6G1N - chains A and C of the 4 polymer chains in the assembly; structure by X-ray diffraction, 1.85 A resolution.

# Chain A (and C)
Name: antitoxin HicB
Organism: Burkholderia pseudomallei
Notes: chain C of this document is another copy of the same molecule, construct and numbering; everything in this record applies to it too
Reference sequence: Q63NA5 (Q63NA5_BURPS); residues 2-135 here correspond to UniProt positions 1-134 (UniProt number = residue number - 1)
Amino-acid sequence (142 residues; each row starts with the number of its first residue):
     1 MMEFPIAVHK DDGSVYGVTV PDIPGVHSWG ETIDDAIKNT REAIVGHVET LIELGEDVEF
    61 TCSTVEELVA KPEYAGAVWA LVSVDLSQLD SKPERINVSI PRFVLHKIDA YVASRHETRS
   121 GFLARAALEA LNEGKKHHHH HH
Disordered / not traced: 133-142 (chain C: 136-142)
Sequence notes: initiating methionine (1); expression tag (136-142)
Reported in the primary citation:
  - self-association interface (contacts with another copy of this molecule); pairs are residue here / residue on that copy: L86-P101, L89-F103, L86, L89, P101, F103, H116, H116
  - mutagenesis - R95A, R95E, N97A, S99A: abolished binding to S1-2 DNA
  - mutagenesis - R95A, R95E, N97A, N97Q, S99A, S99T: unchanged binding to HicA

# How chain A and chain C interact
Residue-residue contacts - 32 pairs, chain A then chain C:
  M1(A) - K38(C)  hydrogen bond (backbone-side chain)
  E3(A) - D34(C)
  E3(A) - K38(C)  salt bridge
  Y16(A) - E66(C)  hydrogen bond
  T32(A) - E66(C)
  I33(A) - V65(C)  hydrophobic
  I33(A) - E66(C)  hydrogen bond (backbone-side chain)
  D34(A) - T64(C)
  D34(A) - V65(C)  hydrogen bond (side chain-backbone)
  D34(A) - E66(C)  hydrogen bond (side chain-backbone)
  R41(A) - S83(C)
  V65(A) - I33(C)  hydrophobic
  V65(A) - V78(C)  hydrophobic
  E66(A) - Y16(C)
  E66(A) - T32(C)
  E66(A) - I33(C)  hydrogen bond (side chain-backbone)
  W79(A) - V78(C)
  W79(A) - W79(C)  hydrogen bond (backbone-backbone)
  A80(A) - W79(C)
  L81(A) - I33(C)  hydrophobic
  L81(A) - D34(C)
  L81(A) - I37(C)  hydrophobic
  L81(A) - V78(C)  hydrophobic
  L81(A) - W79(C)  hydrogen bond (backbone-backbone)
  L81(A) - A80(C)
  S114(A) - E42(C)
  R115(A) - K38(C)
  R115(A) - E42(C)
  H116(A) - E42(C)  salt bridge
  H116(A) - V45(C)
  H116(A) - E49(C)  salt bridge
  E117(A) - K38(C)  salt bridge
Also at the interface, not in a pair above, chain A (20 interface residues in all): I37, T64, V78, Y111
Also at the interface, not in a pair above, chain C (22 interface residues in all): E3, R41, G46, V69, A77, L81

# Summary
20 residues of chain A face 22 of chain C across their interface; the contacts include 8 hydrogen bonds and 4
salt bridges. Among the polar pairs are E3(A)-K38(C), H116(A)-E42(C) and H116(A)-E49(C). The paper reports
that R95A, R95E and N97A of chain A, among others, abolish binding to S1-2 DNA; a self-association interface
involving L86(A), L89(A) and P101(A) among others; 6 substitutions were tested in all.
Both chains are antitoxin HicB (Burkholderia pseudomallei). Entry 6G1N (Crystal structure of the Burkholderia
Pseudomallei antitoxin HicB) was determined by X-ray diffraction together with 6G1C and 6G26 from the same
study.
